PDB entry 2AQ6 | X-ray diffraction, 1.70 A resolution | chains A and B

# Chain A (and B)
Molecule: Pyridoxine 5'-phosphate oxidase
Source organism: Mycobacterium tuberculosis
Notes: chain B of this document is another copy of the same molecule, construct and numbering; everything in this record applies to it too
Reference sequence: O06553 (O06553_MYCTU); residues 1-147 here correspond to UniProt positions 5-151 (UniProt number = residue number + 4)
Chain sequence (147 residues; numbered 1 to 147; the number before each row is that of its first residue):
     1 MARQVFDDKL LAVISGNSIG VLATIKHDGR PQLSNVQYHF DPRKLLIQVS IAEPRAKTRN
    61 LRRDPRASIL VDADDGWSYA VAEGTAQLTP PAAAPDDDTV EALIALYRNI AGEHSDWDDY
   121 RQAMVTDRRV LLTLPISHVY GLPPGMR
Unresolved in the structure: 1-4
Small-molecule neighbours: pyridoxal phosphate (PLP): Gln32, Ser34, Asn35, Ala52, Arg55, Ala56, Lys57, Arg129
From the paper describing this entry:
  - binding site for pyridoxal phosphate: Gln32, Ser34, Asn35, Arg55, Ala56, Lys57, Tyr79, Arg129
  - conformationally variable residues: Ala56, Lys57

# How chain A and chain B interact
Contacting residue pairs (51):
  Ile19(A) with Trp77(B), hydrophobic
  Val21(A) with Val21(B), hydrophobic; Leu70(B), hydrophobic
  Ala23(A) with Leu33(B), hydrophobic
  Ile25(A) with Gly29(B)
  Lys26(A) with Glu83(B), salt bridge
  Asp28(A) with Arg66(B), salt bridge
  Gly29(A) with Ile25(B)
  Arg30(A) with Arg66(B); Ala67(B); Glu83(B), salt bridge; Gly84(B), hydrogen bond (side chain-backbone)
  Pro31(A) with Ile25(B); Pro31(B), hydrophobic
  Gln32(A) with Tyr140(B)
  Leu33(A) with Val21(B); Ala23(B), hydrophobic; Leu70(B), hydrophobic; Tyr79(B); Val81(B); Tyr140(B), hydrogen bond (backbone-side chain)
  Ser34(A) with Tyr79(B)
  Asn35(A) with Trp77(B), hydrogen bond (side chain-backbone); Tyr79(B)
  Val36(A) with Trp77(B)
  Gln37(A) with Trp77(B)
  Arg66(A) with Asp28(B), hydrogen bond (side chain-backbone); Arg30(B)
  Ala67(A) with Arg30(B)
  Leu70(A) with Val21(B), hydrophobic; Leu33(B), hydrophobic; Ser34(B); Asn35(B)
  Asp72(A) with Asn35(B)
  Gly76(A) with Ile19(B)
  Trp77(A) with Ile19(B), hydrophobic; Asn35(B); Val36(B); Gln37(B)
  Tyr79(A) with Leu33(B); Ser34(B); Asn35(B)
  Val81(A) with Leu33(B)
  Glu83(A) with Lys26(B), salt bridge; Arg30(B)
  Gly84(A) with Arg30(B), hydrogen bond (backbone-side chain)
  Thr85(A) with Arg30(B), hydrogen bond
  Tyr140(A) with Pro31(B); Gln32(B), hydrogen bond; Leu33(B), hydrogen bond (side chain-backbone)
  Arg147(A) with Asn35(B), hydrogen bond (side chain-backbone)
Also at the interface, not in a pair above, chain A (30 interface residues in all): Ser68, Ser78
Also at the interface, not in a pair above, chain B (27 interface residues in all): Thr24, Ser68, Ile69

# In short
30 residues of chain A and 27 residues of chain B are in contact; the contacts include 9 hydrogen bonds and 4
salt bridges. Among the polar pairs are Lys26(A)-Glu83(B), Asp28(A)-Arg66(B) and Arg30(A)-Glu83(B). The paper
reports a binding site for pyridoxal phosphate at Gln32(A), Ser34(A) and Asn35(A) among others; conformational
variability at Ala56(A) and Lys57(A).
Chain A and chain B are both Pyridoxine 5'-phosphate oxidase (Mycobacterium tuberculosis); the structure,
X-ray crystal structure of mycobacterium tuberculosis pyridoxine 5'-phosphate oxidase complexed with pyridoxal
5'-phosphate at 1.7 a ..., was determined by X-ray diffraction together with 1Y30 from the same study.
